5AHZ - chain A; structure by X-ray diffraction, 2.45 A resolution.

Chain A:
Protein: Halorhodopsin
Source organism: Halobacterium salinarum
Reference sequence: B0R2U4 (BACH_HALS3); numbering as in UniProt (aligned over 20-274)
Chain sequence (261 residues; each row starts with the number of its first residue):
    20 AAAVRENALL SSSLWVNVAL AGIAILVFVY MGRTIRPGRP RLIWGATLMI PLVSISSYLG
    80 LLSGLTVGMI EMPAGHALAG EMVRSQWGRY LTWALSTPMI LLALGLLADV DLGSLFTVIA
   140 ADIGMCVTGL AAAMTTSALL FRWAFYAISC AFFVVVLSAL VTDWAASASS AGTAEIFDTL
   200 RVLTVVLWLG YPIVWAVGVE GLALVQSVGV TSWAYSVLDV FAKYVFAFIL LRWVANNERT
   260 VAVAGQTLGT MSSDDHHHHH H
Unresolved in the structure: 263-280
Construct notes: expression tag (275-280)
Covalently attached groups: retinal (RET) linked to Lys242
Residues lining bound ligands: retinal (RET): Trp112, Ser115, Thr116, Ile119, Met144, Gly148, Tyr165, Ser168, Cys169, Phe172, Trp207, Tyr210, Pro211, Trp214, Asp238, Ala241

Overview:
Covalently linked retinal: at Lys242.
Chain A is Halorhodopsin (Halobacterium salinarum); the structure, Bromide-bound form of Halorhodopsin from
Halobacterium salinarum in a new rhombohedral crystal form, was determined by X-ray diffraction (same
publication as 5AHY).
